Entry 3UCS (X-ray diffraction, 1.87 A resolution); this record covers chains A and C of the 4 polymer chains in the assembly.

Chain A:
Name: Chaperone-modulator protein CbpM
Source organism: Klebsiella pneumoniae
UniProtKB: B5Y388 (B5Y388_KLEP3); numbering as in UniProt (aligned over 2-101)
Chain sequence (102 residues; each row starts with the number of its first residue; numbering starts at 0):
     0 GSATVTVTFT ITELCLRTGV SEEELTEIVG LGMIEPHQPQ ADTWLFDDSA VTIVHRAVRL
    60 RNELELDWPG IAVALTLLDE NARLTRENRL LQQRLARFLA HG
Disordered / not traced: 0-1, 101
Sequence notes: expression tag (0-1); conflict D41 (Glu in B5Y388)

Chain C:
Name: Curved DNA-binding protein
Source organism: Escherichia coli
UniProtKB: P36659 (CBPA_ECOLI); residues 2-73 here = UniProt positions 2-73
Chain sequence (74 residues; numbered 0 to 73; the number before each row is that of its first residue; numbering starts at 0):
     0 GSELKDYYAI MGVKPTDDLK TIKTAYRRLA RKYHPDVSKE PDAEARFKEV AEAWEVLSDE
    60 QRRAEYDQMW QHRN
Sequence notes: expression tag (0-1)

Interface between chain A and chain C:
Residue-residue contacts (16):
  N61(A) - Y25(C)  hydrogen bond (backbone-side chain)
  E62(A) - Y25(C)  hydrogen bond (backbone-side chain)
  E62(A) - A29(C)
  E62(A) - H33(C)  salt bridge
  E62(A) - P34(C)
  E62(A) - F46(C)
  L63(A) - R26(C)
  L63(A) - A29(C)
  L63(A) - H33(C)
  E64(A) - K22(C)  salt bridge
  E64(A) - Y25(C)
  E64(A) - R26(C)  hydrogen bond (backbone-side chain)
  E64(A) - W53(C)
  L77(A) - H33(C)
  L77(A) - D35(C)
  N80(A) - D35(C)
Also at the interface, not in a pair above, chain A (7 interface residues in all): L59
Also at the interface, not in a pair above, chain C (10 interface residues in all): R30

Summary:
Chain A and chain C form an interface of 7 and 10 residues respectively; the contacts include 3 hydrogen bonds
and 2 salt bridges. Polar pairs include E62(A)-H33(C), E64(A)-K22(C) and N61(A)-Y25(C).
Here chain A is Chaperone-modulator protein CbpM (Klebsiella pneumoniae) and chain C is Curved DNA-binding
protein (Escherichia coli). Entry 3UCS (Crystal structure of the complex between CBPA J-domain and CBPM) was
determined by X-ray diffraction.
